7U0I - chains I and M of the 14 polymer chains in the assembly; structure by electron microscopy, 2.60 A resolution.

== Chain I ==
Molecule: 162-nt DNA strand
Sequence (162 nucleotides; row label = number of the first residue in the row):
     1 AGTGGTATTAACATATCCTCAGTGGTGAGTATTAACATGGAACTTACTCC
    51 AACAATACAGATGCTGAATAAATGTAGTCTAAGTGAAGGAAGAAGGAAAG
   101 GTGGGAGCTGCCATCACTCAGAATTGTCCAGCAGGGATTGTGCAAGCTTG
   151 TGAATAAAGACA
Unresolved in the structure: 1-10, 160-162

== Chain M ==
Molecule: Maltodextrin-binding protein, POU domain, class 5, transcription factor 1
Source organism: Escherichia coli K-12
Reference sequence: chimeric construct of A0A376KDN7, Q01860: residues -248 to 118 from A0A376KDN7 (A0A376KDN7_ECOLX) positions 26-392 (UniProt number = residue number + 274); residues 138-292 from Q01860 positions 138-292 (same numbers)
Chain sequence (550 residues; numbered -251 to 298; the number before each row is that of its first residue; numbers below 1 keep their minus sign (Met-251 is residue -251); X marks 1 residue of unknown identity (built as UNK)):
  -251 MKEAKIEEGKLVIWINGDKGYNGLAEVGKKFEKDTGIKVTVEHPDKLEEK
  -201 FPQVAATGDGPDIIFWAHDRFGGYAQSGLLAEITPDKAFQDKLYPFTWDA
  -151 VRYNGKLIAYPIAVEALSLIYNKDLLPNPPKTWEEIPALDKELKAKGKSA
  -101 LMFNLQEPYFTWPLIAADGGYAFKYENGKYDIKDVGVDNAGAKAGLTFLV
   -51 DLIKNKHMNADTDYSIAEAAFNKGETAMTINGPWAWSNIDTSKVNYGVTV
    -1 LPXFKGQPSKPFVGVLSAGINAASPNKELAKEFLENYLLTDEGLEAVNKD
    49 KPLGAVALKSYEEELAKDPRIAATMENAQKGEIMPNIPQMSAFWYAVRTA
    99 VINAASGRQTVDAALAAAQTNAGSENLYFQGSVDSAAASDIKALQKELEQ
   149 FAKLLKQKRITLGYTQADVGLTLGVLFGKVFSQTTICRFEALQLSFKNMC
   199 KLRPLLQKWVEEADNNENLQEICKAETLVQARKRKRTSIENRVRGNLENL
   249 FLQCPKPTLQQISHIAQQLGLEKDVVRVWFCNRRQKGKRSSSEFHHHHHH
Unresolved in the structure: -251 to 139, 215-298
Construct notes: initiating methionine (-251); expression tag (-250 to -249, 293-298); conflict UNK_1 (Thr275 in A0A376KDN7), Ala114 (Lys388 in A0A376KDN7), Ala115 (Asp389 in A0A376KDN7), Glu291 (Asp in Q01860), Phe292 (Tyr in Q01860); linker (119-137)
What the authors report for this chain:
  - binding site for the 162-nt DNA strand (chain I): Arg186

== Interface between chain I and chain M ==
Residue-residue contacts - 14 pairs, chain I then chain M:
  DT149(I) with Ser193(M), hydrogen bond to the phosphate; Asn196(M), phosphate contact
  DG150(I) with Thr183(M), sugar contact; Arg186(M), base contact; Asn196(M), hydrogen bond to the phosphate; Lys199(M), salt bridge to the phosphate
  DT151(I) with Val178(M), phosphate contact; Phe179(M), phosphate contact; Ser180(M), hydrogen bond to the phosphate; Thr182(M), base contact; Thr183(M), hydrogen bond to the phosphate; Arg186(M), hydrogen bond to the base
  DG152(I) with Thr182(M), hydrogen bond to the base
  DA153(I) with Thr182(M), base contact
Interface residues without a listed pair, chain I (7 interface residues in all): DT148, DA154
Interface residues without a listed pair, chain M (10 interface residues in all): Gln181

== In short ==
Chain I and chain M form an interface of 7 and 10 residues respectively, with 6 hydrogen bonds and 1 salt
bridge. Polar pairs include DT151(I)-Arg186(M), DG152(I)-Thr182(M) and DT149(I)-Ser193(M). From the paper: a
binding site for the 162-nt DNA strand (chain I) at Arg186(M).
Chain I is a 162-nt DNA strand and chain M is Maltodextrin-binding protein, POU domain, class 5, transcription
factor 1 (Escherichia coli K-12); the structure, Structure of LIN28b nucleosome bound 2 OCT4, was determined
by electron microscopy, deposited together with 7U0G, 7U0J, 8DK5, 8SPS and 8SPU.
